Entry 4KPQ (X-ray diffraction, 2.50 A resolution); this record covers chains A and C of the 6 polymer chains in the assembly.

[Chain A (and C)]
Name: Hemagglutinin
Organism: Influenza A virus
Notes: fragment: HA1 chain; chain C of this document is another copy of the same molecule, construct and numbering; everything in this record applies to it too
UniProtKB: P13103 (HEMA_I77AF); residues 6-330 here correspond to UniProt positions 19-343 (UniProt number = residue number + 13)
Sequence (327 residues; numbered 4 to 330; the number before each row is that of its first residue):
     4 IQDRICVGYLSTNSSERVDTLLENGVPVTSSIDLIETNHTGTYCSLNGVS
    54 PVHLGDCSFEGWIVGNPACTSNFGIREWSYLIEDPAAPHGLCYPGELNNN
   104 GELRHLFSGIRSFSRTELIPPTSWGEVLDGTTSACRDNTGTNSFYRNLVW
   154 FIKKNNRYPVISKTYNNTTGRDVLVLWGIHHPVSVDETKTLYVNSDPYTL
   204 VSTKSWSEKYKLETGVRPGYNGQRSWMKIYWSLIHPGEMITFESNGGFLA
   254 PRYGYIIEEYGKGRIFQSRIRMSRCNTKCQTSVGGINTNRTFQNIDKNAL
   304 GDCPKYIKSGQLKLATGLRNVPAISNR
Unresolved in the structure: 328-330
Cystine bridges: Cys47-Cys278, Cys60-Cys72, Cys95-Cys138, Cys282-Cys306
Sequence notes: expression tag (4-5)
What the authors report for this chain:
  - post-translational modification sites: Asn169
  - mutagenesis - V186N: decreased binding to avian receptor analog
  - mutagenesis - V186N: increased binding to human receptor analog

[Chain A / chain C interface]
Residue-residue contacts - 20 pairs, chain A then chain C:
  Glu99(A) with Ser208(C); Trp209(C); Ser210(C), hydrogen bond (side chain-backbone)
  Glu216(A) with Lys212(C)
  Thr217(A) with Lys212(C), hydrogen bond (backbone-side chain)
  Gly218(A) with Leu203(C)
  Val219(A) with Leu203(C); Glu246(C)
  Arg220(A) with Ser205(C); Ser210(C), hydrogen bond
  Pro221(A) with Ser205(C); Thr206(C); Lys207(C); Thr244(C)
  Tyr223(A) with Lys207(C)
  Trp229(A) with Lys207(C); Ser208(C); Trp209(C), hydrophobic; Ser210(C)
  Lys231(A) with Ser210(C), hydrogen bond (side chain-backbone)
Interface residues without a listed pair, chain A (12 interface residues in all): Gly98, Gly222
Interface residues without a listed pair, chain C (11 interface residues in all): Glu211

[Overview]
12 residues of chain A face 11 of chain C across their interface; the contacts include 4 hydrogen bonds. Polar
contacts include Glu99(A)-Ser210(C), Thr217(A)-Lys212(C) and Arg220(A)-Ser210(C). From the paper: V186N of
chain A reduces binding to avian receptor analog; a modification site at Asn169(A).
Both chains are Hemagglutinin (Influenza A virus). Entry 4KPQ (Structure and receptor binding specificity of
the hemagglutinin H13 from avian influenza A virus H13N6) was determined by X-ray diffraction, deposited
together with 4KPS.
